Entry 8EMI (X-ray diffraction, 1.57 A resolution); this record covers chains A and B of the 3 polymer chains in the assembly.

Chain A:
Name: MHC class I antigen
From: Homo sapiens
UniProtKB: F4NBT2 (F4NBT2_HUMAN); residues 1-276 here correspond to UniProt positions 25-300 (UniProt number = residue number + 24)
Chain sequence (276 residues; each row starts with the number of its first residue):
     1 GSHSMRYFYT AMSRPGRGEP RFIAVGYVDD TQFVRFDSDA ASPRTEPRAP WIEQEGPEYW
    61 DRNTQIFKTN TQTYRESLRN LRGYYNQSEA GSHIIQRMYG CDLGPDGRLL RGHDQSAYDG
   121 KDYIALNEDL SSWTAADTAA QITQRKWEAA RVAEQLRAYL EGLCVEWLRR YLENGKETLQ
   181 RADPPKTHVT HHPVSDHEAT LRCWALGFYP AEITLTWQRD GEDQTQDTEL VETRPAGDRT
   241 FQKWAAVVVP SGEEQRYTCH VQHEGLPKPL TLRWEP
Disulfides: C101-C164, C203-C259

Chain B:
Name: Beta-2-microglobulin
From: Homo sapiens
UniProtKB: P61769 (B2MG_HUMAN); residues 1-99 here correspond to UniProt positions 21-119 (UniProt number = residue number + 20)
Chain sequence (100 residues; numbered 0 to 99; the number before each row is that of its first residue; numbering starts at 0):
     0 MIQRTPKIQV YSRHPAENGK SNFLNCYVSG FHPSDIEVDL LKNGERIEKV EHSDLSFSKD
    60 WSFYLLYYTE FTPTEKDEYA CRVNHVTLSQ PKIVKWDRDM
Disordered / not traced: 0
Disulfides: C25-C80
Sequence notes: initiating methionine (0)
Curated features (UniProtKB/Swiss-Prot):
  - modified residue: Q2 (Pyrrolidone carboxylic acid)
  - glycosylation: I1 (N-linked (Glc) (glycation) isoleucine), K19 (N-linked (Glc) (glycation) lysine), K41 (N-linked (Glc) (glycation) lysine), K48 (N-linked (Glc) (glycation) lysine), K58 (N-linked (Glc) (glycation) lysine), K91 (N-linked (Glc) (glycation) lysine), K94 (N-linked (Glc) (glycation) lysine)

Interface between chain A and chain B:
Residue-residue contacts (60):
  F8(A) with S55(B); F56(B), hydrophobic
  Y9(A) with F56(B)
  T10(A) with F56(B); F62(B)
  M12(A) with S33(B); D34(B)
  R17(A) with D34(B), salt bridge
  I23(A) with L54(B)
  V25(A) with D53(B); L54(B); S55(B)
  Y27(A) with S55(B); Y63(B), hydrogen bond
  Q32(A) with D53(B), hydrogen bond
  R35(A) with D53(B), salt bridge
  R48(A) with D53(B), salt bridge
  I94(A) with P32(B), hydrophobic; S33(B)
  Q96(A) with H31(B), hydrogen bond; F56(B); W60(B), hydrogen bond (side chain-backbone); F62(B)
  R97(A) with F56(B)
  M98(A) with F56(B), hydrophobic; K58(B); W60(B), hydrophobic
  Q115(A) with W60(B)
  S116(A) with W60(B)
  A117(A) with W60(B), hydrophobic
  D119(A) with H31(B)
  G120(A) with R3(B), hydrogen bond (backbone-side chain); H31(B), hydrogen bond (backbone-side chain); W60(B)
  D122(A) with W60(B), hydrogen bond
  H192(A) with D98(B), salt bridge
  R202(A) with D98(B), hydrogen bond (side chain-backbone); M99(B), hydrogen bond
  W204(A) with D98(B); M99(B)
  V231(A) with Q8(B)
  E232(A) with K6(B), salt bridge; Q8(B), hydrogen bond (backbone-side chain); S28(B), hydrogen bond
  T233(A) with Y26(B)
  R234(A) with Q8(B), hydrogen bond; Y10(B); M99(B), hydrogen bond (side chain-backbone)
  P235(A) with Y10(B), hydrogen bond (backbone-side chain); N24(B); Y26(B)
  A236(A) with R12(B), hydrogen bond (backbone-side chain); N24(B), hydrogen bond (backbone-side chain)
  G237(A) with R12(B), hydrogen bond (backbone-side chain); L65(B)
  D238(A) with R12(B)
  Q242(A) with Y10(B); S11(B), hydrogen bond (side chain-backbone); R12(B), hydrogen bond (side chain-backbone)
  W244(A) with M99(B), hydrogen bond (side chain-backbone)
Also at the interface, not in a pair above, chain A (37 interface residues in all): R21, K121, L206
Also at the interface, not in a pair above, chain B (29 interface residues in all): I1, H13, P14, S57, D59

In short:
Chain A and chain B form an interface of 37 and 29 residues respectively; the contacts include 20 hydrogen
bonds and 5 salt bridges. Among the polar pairs are R17(A)-D34(B), R35(A)-D53(B) and R48(A)-D53(B).
Chain A is MHC class I antigen and chain B is Beta-2-microglobulin, both from Homo sapiens; the structure,
Crystal structure of a HLA-B*35:01-NP8 epitope from 2005 H1N1 influenza strain, was determined by X-ray
diffraction.
